PDB entry 4QRP | X-ray diffraction, 2.90 A resolution | chains D and E of the 5 polymer chains in the assembly

== Chain D ==
Protein: DD31 TCR alpha chain
Source organism: Homo sapiens
Amino-acid sequence (206 residues; each row starts with the number of its first residue; note: 14 numbers in that range are skipped by the numbering (no residue carries them; nothing is unmodelled there); numbering starts at 0):
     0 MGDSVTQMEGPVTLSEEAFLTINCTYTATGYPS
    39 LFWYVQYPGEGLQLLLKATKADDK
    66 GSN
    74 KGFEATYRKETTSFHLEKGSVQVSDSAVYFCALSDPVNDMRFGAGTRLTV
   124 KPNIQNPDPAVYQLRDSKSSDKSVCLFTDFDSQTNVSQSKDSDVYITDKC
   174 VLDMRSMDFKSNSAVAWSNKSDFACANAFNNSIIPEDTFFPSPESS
Not modelled in the structure: 217-219
From the paper describing this entry:
  - conformationally variable residues (loop rearrangement): Asp108, Val110, Asn111, Asp112

== Chain E ==
Protein: DD31 TCR beta chain
Source organism: Homo sapiens
Amino-acid sequence (245 residues; each row starts with the number of its first residue; note: 12 numbers in that range are skipped by the numbering (no residue carries them; nothing is unmodelled there)):
     1 EAGVAQSPRYKIIEKRQSVAFWCNPISGHAT
    39 LYWYQQILGQGPKLLIQFQNNGV
    66 VDDSQLPKDRFSAERL
    83 KGVDSTLKIQPAKLEDSAVYLCASSLRGRGDQPQHFGDGTRLSILEDLKN
   133 VFPPEVAVFEPSEAEISHTQKATLVCLATGFYPDHVELSWWVNGKEVHSG
   183 VCTDPQPLKEQPALNDSRYALSSRLRVSATFWQNPRNHFRCQVQFYGLSE
   233 NDEWTQDRAKPVTQIVSAEAWGRAD
Not modelled in the structure: 1-2
Cystine bridges: Cys23-Cys104, Cys158-Cys223

== Interface between chain D and chain E ==
Residue-residue contacts (81; chain D residue first):
  Ser32(D) - Gly112(E)
  Ser32(D) - Asp113(E)
  Phe40(D) - Gly112(E)
  Phe40(D) - Pro115(E)  hydrophobic
  Tyr42(D) - Pro115(E)
  Tyr42(D) - Gln116(E)  hydrogen bond (side chain-backbone)
  Gln44(D) - Gln44(E)  hydrogen bond
  Gly49(D) - Gly119(E)
  Leu50(D) - Pro50(E)  hydrophobic
  Leu50(D) - Phe118(E)
  Lys55(D) - Asp113(E)
  Lys55(D) - Pro115(E)
  Thr57(D) - Asp113(E)
  Phe103(D) - Gly49(E)
  Ser107(D) - Gly112(E)  hydrogen bond (side chain-backbone)
  Asp108(D) - Gly112(E)
  Asp112(D) - Gln55(E)
  Met113(D) - Gln116(E)
  Phe115(D) - Tyr42(E)
  Phe115(D) - Pro50(E)  hydrophobic
  Phe115(D) - Phe118(E)  hydrophobic
  Ala117(D) - Gly49(E)
  Asp131(D) - His150(E)  salt bridge
  Tyr135(D) - Ser144(E)
  Tyr135(D) - Ala146(E)  hydrophobic
  Tyr135(D) - Glu147(E)
  Tyr135(D) - His150(E)
  Tyr135(D) - Thr151(E)
  Gln136(D) - Ser144(E)
  Leu137(D) - Phe141(E)
  Leu137(D) - Glu142(E)
  Leu137(D) - Thr155(E)
  Leu137(D) - Val157(E)  hydrophobic
  Arg138(D) - Phe141(E)
  Arg138(D) - Glu142(E)  hydrogen bond (backbone-backbone)
  Asp139(D) - Val140(E)
  Asp139(D) - Phe141(E)
  Ser140(D) - Val140(E)  hydrogen bond (backbone-backbone)
  Ser140(D) - Glu142(E)  hydrogen bond
  Ser140(D) - Glu251(E)  hydrogen bond (side chain-backbone)
  Ser140(D) - Ala252(E)
  Lys145(D) - Phe141(E)
  Ser146(D) - Phe141(E)
  Val147(D) - Phe141(E)  hydrophobic
  Val147(D) - Val157(E)  hydrophobic
  Leu149(D) - Thr155(E)
  Leu149(D) - Val157(E)  hydrophobic
  Leu149(D) - Arg206(E)
  Thr151(D) - Arg208(E)
  Asp152(D) - Thr151(E)
  Asp152(D) - Arg208(E)  salt bridge
  Gln161(D) - Leu190(E)
  Tyr168(D) - Leu190(E)  hydrophobic
  Tyr168(D) - Glu192(E)
  Ile169(D) - Leu190(E)
  Thr170(D) - Asp186(E)
  Thr170(D) - Ser204(E)
  Thr170(D) - Arg206(E)  hydrogen bond
  Asp171(D) - Arg206(E)
  Cys173(D) - Cys184(E)  hydrophobic
  Cys173(D) - Thr185(E)
  Cys173(D) - Arg206(E)
  Val174(D) - Cys184(E)
  Leu175(D) - Cys184(E)  hydrophobic
  Leu175(D) - Arg208(E)
  Asp176(D) - Gly182(E)  hydrogen bond (backbone-backbone)
  Met177(D) - Gly182(E)
  Met177(D) - Arg208(E)
  Met177(D) - Val209(E)
  Arg178(D) - Ser181(E)
  Phe182(D) - Lys153(E)
  Phe182(D) - Arg208(E)
  Ser184(D) - Arg208(E)  hydrogen bond
  Ser186(D) - Cys184(E)
  Ser186(D) - Arg206(E)  hydrogen bond (backbone-side chain)
  Ala187(D) - Arg206(E)
  Val188(D) - Arg206(E)
  Trp190(D) - Leu159(E)
  Trp190(D) - Ala202(E)  hydrophobic
  Phe212(D) - His150(E)
  Pro214(D) - Ala146(E)  hydrophobic
Also at the interface, not in a pair above, chain D (50 interface residues in all): Leu52, Ser165, Met180
Also at the interface, not in a pair above, chain E (45 interface residues in all): Gln48, Leu103, Gln114, Asp120, Ala139, Pro143, Val183, Ser210

== Summary ==
Chain D and chain E form an interface of 50 and 45 residues respectively; the contacts include 11 hydrogen
bonds and 2 salt bridges. Among the polar pairs are Asp131(D)-His150(E), Asp152(D)-Arg208(E) and
Tyr42(D)-Gln116(E). From the paper: conformational variability at Asp108(D), Val110(D) and Asn111(D) among
others.
Here chain D is DD31 TCR alpha chain and chain E is DD31 TCR beta chain, both from Homo sapiens. Entry 4QRP
(Crystal Structure of HLA B*0801 in complex with HSKKKCDEL and DD31 TCR) was determined by X-ray diffraction,
deposited together with 4QRQ.
